5H2W - chains A and B; structure by X-ray diffraction, 2.50 A resolution.

# Chain A
Molecule: Importin subunit alpha
Organism: Saccharomyces cerevisiae (strain ATCC 204508 / S288c)
Reference sequence: Q02821 (IMA1_YEAST); residue numbers follow UniProt; this construct covers 88-510
Sequence (423 residues; row label = number of the first residue in the row):
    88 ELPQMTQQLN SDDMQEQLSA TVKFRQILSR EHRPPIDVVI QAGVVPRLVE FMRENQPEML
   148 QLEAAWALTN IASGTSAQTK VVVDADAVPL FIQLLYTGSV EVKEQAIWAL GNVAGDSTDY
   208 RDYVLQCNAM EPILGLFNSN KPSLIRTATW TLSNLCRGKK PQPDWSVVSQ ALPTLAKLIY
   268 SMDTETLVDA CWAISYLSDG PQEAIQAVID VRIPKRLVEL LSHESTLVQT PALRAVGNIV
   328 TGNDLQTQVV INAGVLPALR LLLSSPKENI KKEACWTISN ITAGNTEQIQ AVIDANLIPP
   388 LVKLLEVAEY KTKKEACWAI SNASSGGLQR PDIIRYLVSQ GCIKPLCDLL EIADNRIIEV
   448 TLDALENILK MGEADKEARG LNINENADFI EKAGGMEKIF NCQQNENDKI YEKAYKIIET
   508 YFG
Not modelled in the structure: 88, 466-470, 510
Curated features (UniProtKB/Swiss-Prot):
  - mutagenesis: Ser116 (S116F: In SRP1-31; temperature-sensitive mutant; reduced growth rate and chromosome loss), Glu145 (E145K: In SRP1-49; temperature-sensitive mutant; alteration in nucleolar and microtubule morphology), Pro219 (P219Q: In SRP1-1; temperature-sensitive mutant), Asp286 (D286N: In SRP1-3; temperature-sensitive mutant), Glu360 (E360K: In SRP1-2; temperature-sensitive mutant), Gly459 (G459V: In SRP1-54; temperature-sensitive mutant; reduced growth rate)

# Chain B
Molecule: Ubiquitin-like-specific protease 1
Organism: Saccharomyces cerevisiae (strain ATCC 204508 / S288c)
Notes: EC 3.4.22.68
Reference sequence: Q02724 (ULP1_YEAST); residues 150-340 here = UniProt positions 150-340
Sequence (191 residues; row label = number of the first residue in the row):
   150 SSDTRKHKFD TSTWALPNKR RRIESEGVGT PSTSPISSLA SQKSNCDSDN SITFSRDPFG
   210 WNKWKTSAIG SNSENNTSDQ KNSYDRRQYG TAFIRKKKVA KQNINNTKLV SRAQSEEVTY
   270 LRQIFNGEYK VPKILKEERE RQLKLMDMDK EKDTGLKKSI IDLTEKIKTI LIENNKNRLQ
   330 TRNENDDDLV F
Not modelled in the structure: 150-153, 159-160, 173-340
Curated features (UniProtKB/Swiss-Prot):
  - modified residue: Thr179 (Phosphothreonine), Ser264 (Phosphoserine)

# Chain A / chain B interface
Residue-residue contacts (57):
  Leu115(A) with Arg170(B), hydrogen bond (backbone-side chain)
  Ser116(A) with Arg170(B); Arg171(B), hydrogen bond (side chain-backbone)
  Arg117(A) with Arg170(B), hydrogen bond (backbone-side chain)
  Glu118(A) with Arg170(B)
  Pro121(A) with Arg170(B)
  Trp153(A) with Arg171(B)
  Asn157(A) with Arg170(B); Arg171(B), hydrogen bond (side chain-backbone)
  Ala159(A) with Lys168(B)
  Ser160(A) with Lys168(B); Arg169(B); Arg170(B)
  Gly161(A) with Lys168(B), hydrogen bond (backbone-side chain)
  Thr162(A) with Lys168(B)
  Ser163(A) with Lys168(B)
  Thr166(A) with Lys168(B), hydrogen bond
  Gln192(A) with Arg171(B)
  Trp195(A) with Arg169(B), hydrogen bond (side chain-backbone); Arg170(B); Arg171(B)
  Asn199(A) with Lys168(B); Arg169(B), hydrogen bond (side chain-backbone)
  Gly202(A) with Pro166(B); Asn167(B), hydrogen bond (backbone-backbone)
  Asp203(A) with Lys168(B), salt bridge
  Trp237(A) with Asn167(B), hydrogen bond; Arg169(B)
  Asn241(A) with Asn167(B), hydrogen bond (side chain-backbone)
  Arg244(A) with Leu165(B), hydrogen bond (side chain-backbone); Asn167(B)
  Lys246(A) with Thr162(B)
  Lys247(A) with Thr162(B)
  Asp276(A) with Arg169(B), salt bridge
  Asp286(A) with Lys157(B), salt bridge
  Arg321(A) with Phe158(B)
  Asn325(A) with Lys157(B), hydrogen bond
  Val327(A) with Lys155(B), hydrogen bond (backbone-side chain)
  Thr328(A) with Lys155(B); Lys157(B)
  Gly329(A) with Lys155(B), hydrogen bond (backbone-side chain)
  Thr334(A) with Lys155(B), hydrogen bond
  Lys359(A) with Phe158(B)
  Glu360(A) with Phe158(B)
  Trp363(A) with His156(B), hydrogen bond (side chain-backbone); Lys157(B); Phe158(B), hydrophobic
  Ser366(A) with His156(B)
  Asn367(A) with Lys155(B), hydrogen bond (backbone-side chain); His156(B), hydrogen bond (side chain-backbone)
  Ala370(A) with Arg154(B); Lys155(B)
  Glu402(A) with His156(B), salt bridge; Phe158(B)
  Trp405(A) with Arg154(B); His156(B)
  Asn409(A) with Arg154(B)
Other interface residues (no listed pair), chain A (43 interface residues in all): His119, Gly198, Gly287
Other interface residues (no listed pair), chain B (15 interface residues in all): Ala164, Ile172
The authors on this interface:
  - interface residues, chain B: Arg154(B)

# In short
43 residues of chain A and 15 residues of chain B are in contact, with 19 hydrogen bonds and 4 salt bridges.
Polar pairs include Asp203(A)-Lys168(B), Asp276(A)-Arg169(B) and Asp286(A)-Lys157(B). From UniProt: 6
mutagenesis sites on chain A. From the paper: the interface residue Arg154(B).
Here chain A is Importin subunit alpha and chain B is Ubiquitin-like-specific protease 1, both from
Saccharomyces cerevisiae (strain ATCC 204508 / S288c). Entry 5H2W (Crystal structure of the karyopherin Kap60p
bound to the SUMO protease Ulp1p (150-340)) was determined by X-ray diffraction, deposited together with 5H2V
and 5H2X.
